6M6U - chains D and F of the 8 polymer chains in the assembly; structure by X-ray diffraction, 2.35 A resolution.

[Chain D]
Molecule: Toxin-antitoxin system toxin HepN family
Source organism: Shewanella oneidensis MR-1
UniProtKB: Q8ECH6 (Q8ECH6_SHEON); residues 1-133 here = UniProt positions 1-133
Sequence (133 residues; row label = number of the first residue in the row):
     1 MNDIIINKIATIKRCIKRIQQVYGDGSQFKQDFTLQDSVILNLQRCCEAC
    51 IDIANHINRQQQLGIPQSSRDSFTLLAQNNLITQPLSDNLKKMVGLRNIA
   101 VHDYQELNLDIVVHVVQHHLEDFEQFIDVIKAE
Disordered / not traced: 1, 105
Curated features (UniProtKB/Swiss-Prot):
  - motif: Arg97 to Tyr104 (RX(4)HXY motif)
  - active site: Arg97, His102
  - modified residue: Tyr104 (O-tri-AMP-tyrosine)
  - mutagenesis: Cys15 (C15R: Loss of toxicity), His56 (H56P: Loss of toxicity), Arg70 (R70H: Loss of toxicity), Val94 (V94G: Loss of toxicity), Arg97 (R97G: Loss of toxicity), Asn98 (N98T: Loss of toxicity; when associated with C-104), His102 (H102A: Loss of toxicity), Tyr104 (Y104A: No loss of toxicity. No longer AMPylated by MntA), Leu107 (L107H: Loss of toxicity), His118 (H118P: Loss of toxicity)
What the authors report for this chain:
  - mutagenesis - Y104A: decreased growth with Toxin-antitoxin system antitoxin MntA family (chain F)

[Chain F]
Molecule: Toxin-antitoxin system antitoxin MntA family
Source organism: Shewanella oneidensis MR-1
UniProtKB: Q8ECH7 (Q8ECH7_SHEON); residues 1-139 here = UniProt positions 1-139
Sequence (139 residues; each row starts with the number of its first residue):
     1 MQQLNENKIIKLLRDNIPKLQLIYLFGSYSQGTQHRNSEIEIAVLAADTL
    51 DNIARWELAQKLASALDSDVDLVDLRSASTVLCQQVVTQGKQLWGTQQDD
   101 ELFAVKTISMYQHLQAERQAIIDDVMANTAAKAHRGESL
Disordered / not traced: 1-3, 128-139
Differences from the reference sequence: engineered mutation Glu39 (Asp in Q8ECH7), Glu41 (Asp in Q8ECH7)
Curated features (UniProtKB/Swiss-Prot):
  - binding site (Mg(2+)): Asp71
  - mutagenesis: Gly27 to Ser28 (No longer AMPylates HepT, reduced ability to neutralize HepT), Gln98 to His113 (Significantly reduces antitoxin function, reduced ability to neutralize HepT, decreased ability to AMPylate HepT)
What the authors report for this chain:
  - mutagenesis - G27A/S28T, D39E/D41E: decreased growth with Toxin-antitoxin system toxin HepN family (chain D)

[How chain D and chain F interact]
Pairs across the interface (14; chain D residue first):
  Asp3(D) - Val81(F)
  Asp3(D) - Tyr111(F)  hydrogen bond
  Asp3(D) - Arg118(F)  salt bridge
  Ile6(D) - Ile122(F)  hydrophobic
  Asn7(D) - Val81(F)
  Ile9(D) - Met126(F)  hydrophobic
  Asn55(D) - Arg36(F)
  Arg59(D) - Ser28(F)
  Arg59(D) - Gln31(F)  hydrogen bond (side chain-backbone)
  Arg59(D) - Gly32(F)  hydrogen bond (side chain-backbone)
  Arg59(D) - Gln34(F)  hydrogen bond
  Ile65(D) - Gln34(F)
  Lys131(D) - Met126(F)
  Lys131(D) - Ala127(F)  hydrogen bond (side chain-backbone)
Other interface residues (no listed pair), chain D (11 interface residues in all): Ile4, Lys13, Asp52
Other interface residues (no listed pair), chain F (14 interface residues in all): Ser30, Gln85, Val125

[In short]
Chain D and chain F form an interface of 11 and 14 residues respectively, with 5 hydrogen bonds and 1 salt
bridge. Polar pairs include Asp3(D)-Arg118(F), Asp3(D)-Tyr111(F) and Arg59(D)-Gln31(F). From the paper:
G27A/S28T and D39E/D41E of chain F reduce growth with Toxin-antitoxin system toxin HepN family (chain D);
Y104A of chain D reduces growth with Toxin-antitoxin system antitoxin MntA family (chain F).
Chain D is Toxin-antitoxin system toxin HepN family and chain F is Toxin-antitoxin system antitoxin MntA
family, both from Shewanella oneidensis MR-1; the structure, Crystal structure the toxin-antitoxin MntA-HpeT
mutant-D39ED41E, was determined by X-ray diffraction together with 6M6V, 6M6W and 7BXO from the same study.
